2X9B - chain A; structure by X-ray diffraction, 2.92 A resolution.

# Chain A
Molecule: Attachment protein G3P
From: Enterobacteria phage IF1
Notes: fragment: tola-binding domain, residues 17-81
UniProt: O80297 (G3P_BPIF1); residues 1-65 here correspond to UniProt positions 17-81 (UniProt number = residue number + 16)
Chain sequence (65 residues; numbered 1 to 65; the number before each row is that of its first residue):
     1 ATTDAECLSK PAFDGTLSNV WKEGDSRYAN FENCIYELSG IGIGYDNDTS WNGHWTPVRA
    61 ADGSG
Disordered / not traced: 63-65
Disulfides: Cys7-Cys34
Differences from the reference sequence: conflict Trp51 (Cys67 in O80297)
UniProt features mapped onto this chain:
  - region: Ser64, Gly65 (G1 (Gly-rich linker))

# Summary
Chain A is Attachment protein G3P (Enterobacteria phage IF1); the structure, The filamentous phages fd and IF1
use different infection mechanisms, was determined by X-ray diffraction, deposited together with 2X9A.
